PDB entry 6HV3 | X-ray diffraction, 2.70 A resolution | chains C and D of the 28 polymer chains in the assembly

Chain C:
Molecule: Proteasome subunit alpha type-4
From: Saccharomyces cerevisiae (strain ATCC 204508 / S288c)
Notes: EC 3.4.25.1
Reference sequence: P40303 (PSA4_YEAST); residues -1 to 252 here correspond to UniProt positions 1-254 (UniProt number = residue number + 2)
Chain sequence (254 residues; numbered -1 to 252; the number before each row is that of its first residue; numbers below 1 keep their minus sign (Met-1 is residue -1)):
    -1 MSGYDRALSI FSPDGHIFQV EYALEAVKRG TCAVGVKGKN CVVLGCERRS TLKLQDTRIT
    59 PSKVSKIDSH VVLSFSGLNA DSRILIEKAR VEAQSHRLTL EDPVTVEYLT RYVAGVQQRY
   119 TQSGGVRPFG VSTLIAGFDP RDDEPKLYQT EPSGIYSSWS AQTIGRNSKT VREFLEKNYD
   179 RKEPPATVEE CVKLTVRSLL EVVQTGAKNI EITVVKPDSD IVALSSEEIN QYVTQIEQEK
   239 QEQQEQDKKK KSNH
Disordered / not traced: -1 to 0, 241-252
Curated features (UniProtKB/Swiss-Prot):
  - modified residue: Thr58 (Phosphothreonine)

Chain D:
Molecule: Proteasome subunit alpha type-5
From: Saccharomyces cerevisiae (strain ATCC 204508 / S288c)
Notes: EC 3.4.25.1
Reference sequence: P32379 (PSA5_YEAST); residues -7 to 252 here correspond to UniProt positions 1-260 (UniProt number = residue number + 8)
Chain sequence (260 residues; numbered -7 to 252; the number before each row is that of its first residue; numbers below 1 keep their minus sign (Met-7 is residue -7)):
    -7 MFLTRSEYDR GVSTFSPEGR LFQVEYSLEA IKLGSTAIGI ATKEGVVLGV EKRATSPLLE
    53 SDSIEKIVEI DRHIGCAMSG LTADARSMIE HARTAAVTHN LYYDEDINVE SLTQSVCDLA
   113 LRFGEGASGE ERLMSRPFGV ALLIAGHDAD DGYQLFHAEP SGTFYRYNAK AIGSGSEGAQ
   173 AELLNEWHSS LTLKEAELLV LKILKQVMEE KLDENNAQLS CITKQDGFKI YDNEKTAELI
   233 KELKEKEAAE SPEEADVEMS
Disordered / not traced: -7 to 0, 118-124, 243-252

How chain C and chain D interact:
Contacting residue pairs - 62 pairs, chain C then chain D:
  Asp3(C) - Glu117(D)
  Arg4(C) - Glu117(D)
  Ala5(C) - Val4(D)  hydrophobic
  Ala5(C) - Glu117(D)
  Ala5(C) - Ser127(D)
  Ser7(C) - Ser127(D)  hydrogen bond (backbone-side chain)
  Ser7(C) - Arg128(D)
  Ile8(C) - Gln15(D)
  Phe9(C) - Gln15(D)
  Phe9(C) - Tyr18(D)
  Phe9(C) - Ser19(D)
  Phe9(C) - Ala22(D)  hydrophobic
  Phe9(C) - Leu73(D)  hydrophobic
  Phe9(C) - Arg128(D)
  Phe9(C) - Pro129(D)
  Phe9(C) - Gly131(D)
  Ser10(C) - Tyr18(D)
  Pro11(C) - Tyr18(D)  hydrophobic
  Pro11(C) - Glu21(D)
  Gly13(C) - Tyr18(D)
  Gly13(C) - Glu21(D)
  Gly13(C) - Ala22(D)
  His14(C) - Leu25(D)
  Ile15(C) - Leu73(D)  hydrophobic
  Ile15(C) - Arg128(D)
  Lys35(C) - Glu52(D)  salt bridge
  Gln116(C) - Ala75(D)
  Gln116(C) - Asp76(D)
  Thr119(C) - Arg128(D)  hydrogen bond (backbone-side chain)
  Gln120(C) - Met126(D)
  Gln120(C) - Ser127(D)  hydrogen bond (backbone-backbone)
  Gln120(C) - Arg128(D)
  Gln120(C) - Pro129(D)
  Gln120(C) - Phe130(D)
  Ser121(C) - Ser127(D)
  Gly122(C) - Ser127(D)
  Ser151(C) - Ala75(D)
  Gly152(C) - Ala75(D)
  Ile153(C) - Thr74(D)
  Ile153(C) - Ala75(D)
  Ser155(C) - Leu51(D)
  Ser155(C) - Ser55(D)
  Ser156(C) - Leu51(D)
  Ser156(C) - Glu52(D)  hydrogen bond
  Ser156(C) - Ser55(D)  hydrogen bond (backbone-side chain)
  Trp157(C) - Thr47(D)
  Trp157(C) - Ser48(D)
  Trp157(C) - Leu50(D)
  Trp157(C) - Leu51(D)
  Trp157(C) - Glu52(D)
  Ser158(C) - Leu50(D)  hydrogen bond (backbone-backbone)
  Ser158(C) - Glu52(D)
  Ala159(C) - Leu50(D)
  Leu173(C) - Leu50(D)  hydrophobic
  Glu174(C) - Ser48(D)  hydrogen bond
  Glu174(C) - Pro49(D)
  Glu174(C) - Leu50(D)
  Tyr177(C) - Leu50(D)  hydrophobic
  Arg179(C) - Pro49(D)  hydrogen bond (side chain-backbone)
  Arg179(C) - Leu50(D)  hydrogen bond (side chain-backbone)
  Arg179(C) - Leu51(D)  hydrogen bond (side chain-backbone)
  Arg179(C) - Glu52(D)
Other interface residues (no listed pair), chain C (32 interface residues in all): Asp12, Tyr154, Arg170
Other interface residues (no listed pair), chain D (27 interface residues in all): Asp1, Glu57

Overview:
Chain C and chain D form an interface of 32 and 27 residues respectively, with 10 hydrogen bonds and 1 salt
bridge. Polar pairs include Lys35(C)-Glu52(D), Ser7(C)-Ser127(D) and Thr119(C)-Arg128(D).
Here chain C is Proteasome subunit alpha type-4 and chain D is Proteasome subunit alpha type-5, both from
Saccharomyces cerevisiae (strain ATCC 204508 / S288c). Entry 6HV3 (Yeast 20S proteasome with human beta2i
(1-53)) was determined by X-ray diffraction, deposited together with 6HTB, 6HTC, 6HTD, 6HTP, 6HTR, 6HUB and 30
further entries.
